5DY8 - chains A and B of the 4 polymer chains in the assembly; structure by X-ray diffraction, 2.03 A resolution.

[Chain A (and B)]
Protein: Estrogen receptor
From: Homo sapiens
Notes: fragment: ligand-binding domain; chain B of this document is another copy of the same molecule, construct and numbering; everything in this record applies to it too
UniProt: P03372 (ESR1_HUMAN); numbering as in UniProt (aligned over 298-554)
Chain sequence (257 residues; row label = number of the first residue in the row):
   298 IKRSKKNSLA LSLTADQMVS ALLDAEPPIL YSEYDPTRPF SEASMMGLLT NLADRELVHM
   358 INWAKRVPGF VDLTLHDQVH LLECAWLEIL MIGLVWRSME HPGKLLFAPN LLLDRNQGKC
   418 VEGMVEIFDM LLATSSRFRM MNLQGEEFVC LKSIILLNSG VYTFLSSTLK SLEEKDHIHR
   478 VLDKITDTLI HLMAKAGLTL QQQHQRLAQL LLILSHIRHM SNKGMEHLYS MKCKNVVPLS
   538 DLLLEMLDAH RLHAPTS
Not modelled in the structure: 298-303, 460-471, 549-554 (chain B: 298-304, 414-418, 461-465, 550-554)
Construct notes: engineered mutation Ser537 (Tyr in P03372)
Ligand contacts: 5K4 (4,4'-{[(3S)-3-ethylcyclohexylidene]methanediyl}diphenol): Leu346, Thr347, Leu349, Ala350, Glu353, Trp383, Leu384, Leu387, Met388, Leu391, Arg394, Phe404, Met421, Ile424, Phe425, Leu428, His524, Leu525, Met528, Leu536, Leu540

[How chain A and chain B interact]
Residue-residue contacts - 50 pairs, chain A then chain B:
  Arg434(A) with Tyr459(B); His476(B), hydrogen bond
  Ile451(A) with Leu509(B), hydrophobic
  Asn455(A) with Leu509(B); His513(B), hydrogen bond
  Val458(A) with His513(B)
  Tyr459(A) with Met427(B), hydrophobic; Ala430(B), hydrophobic; His513(B), hydrogen bond (side chain-backbone); Met517(B)
  His476(A) with Arg434(B), hydrogen bond; Gln506(B)
  Asp480(A) with Gln502(B); Gln506(B), hydrogen bond
  Thr483(A) with His501(B); Ala505(B)
  Asp484(A) with Gln498(B), hydrogen bond; Gln502(B), hydrogen bond
  Ile487(A) with His501(B)
  Leu497(A) with Leu497(B), hydrophobic
  His501(A) with Thr483(B); Asp484(B), salt bridge; Ile487(B); His501(B); Leu504(B)
  Gln502(A) with Asp484(B), hydrogen bond
  Leu504(A) with His501(B)
  Ala505(A) with Thr483(B); Leu508(B), hydrophobic
  Gln506(A) with Asp480(B), hydrogen bond
  Leu508(A) with Ala505(B), hydrophobic
  Leu509(A) with Ile451(B), hydrophobic; Asn455(B), hydrogen bond (backbone-side chain); Leu508(B), hydrophobic; Leu511(B), hydrophobic
  Ser512(A) with Leu511(B); Arg515(B), hydrogen bond
  His513(A) with Asn455(B), hydrogen bond (side chain-backbone); Val458(B); Tyr459(B); Arg515(B)
  Arg515(A) with Ser512(B), hydrogen bond; His513(B), hydrogen bond; His516(B)
  His516(A) with Arg515(B), hydrogen bond; Asn519(B), hydrogen bond
  Asn519(A) with His516(B), hydrogen bond; Asn519(B), hydrogen bond
  Lys520(A) with His547(B)
  His547(A) with Lys520(B), hydrogen bond (backbone-side chain)
Interface residues without a listed pair, chain A (32 interface residues in all): Met427, Ala430, Ser456, Leu479, Gln498, Leu511, Glu523
Interface residues without a listed pair, chain B (35 interface residues in all): Glu385, Ser456, Thr460, Leu479, Glu523

[Overview]
Chain A and chain B form an interface of 32 and 35 residues respectively; the contacts include 19 hydrogen
bonds and 1 salt bridge. Among the polar pairs are His501(A)-Asp484(B), Arg434(A)-His476(B) and
Asn455(A)-His513(B). Bound to chain A: compound 5K4.
Both chains are Estrogen receptor (Homo sapiens). Entry 5DY8 (Crystal Structure of the ER-alpha Ligand-binding
Domain in Complex with the Cyclofenil Derivative 4,4'-{[(3S)-3-ethylcyclohexylidene]methanediyl}diphenol) was
determined by X-ray diffraction, deposited together with 4ZN7, 4ZNH, 4ZNS, 4ZNT, 4ZNU, 4ZNV and 50 further
entries.
